Entry 3DTS (X-ray diffraction, 3.10 A resolution); this record covers chains L and H of the 3 polymer chains in the assembly.

== Chain L ==
Protein: Reaction center protein L chain
From: Rhodobacter sphaeroides
Reference sequence: P0C0Y8 (RCEL_RHOSH); residues 1-281 here correspond to UniProt positions 2-282 (UniProt number = residue number + 1)
Amino-acid sequence (281 residues; numbered 1 to 281; the number before each row is that of its first residue):
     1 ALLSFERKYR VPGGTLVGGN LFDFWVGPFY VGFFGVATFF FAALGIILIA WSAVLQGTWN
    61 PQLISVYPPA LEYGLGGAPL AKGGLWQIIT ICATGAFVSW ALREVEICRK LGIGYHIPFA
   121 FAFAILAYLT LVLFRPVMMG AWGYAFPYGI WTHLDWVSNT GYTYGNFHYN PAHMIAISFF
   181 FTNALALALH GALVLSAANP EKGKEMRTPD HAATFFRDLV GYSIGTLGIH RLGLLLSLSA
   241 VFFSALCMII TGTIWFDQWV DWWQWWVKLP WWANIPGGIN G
Construct notes: engineered mutation A212 (Glu213 in P0C0Y8), A213 (Asp214 in P0C0Y8)
Bound ions: bacteriochlorophyll a Mg near H173 (its only coordinating residue here); Fe ion: H190, H230 (shared with 3 residues of chain M)
Residues lining bound ligands:
  - bacteriochlorophyll a (BCL), molecule 1: F97, F121, A124, I125, A127, Y128, L131, W156, V157, S158, T160, G161, Y162, N166, F167, H168, H173, A176, I177, F180, F181, V241, S244, A245, C247, M248
  - bacteriochlorophyll a (BCL), molecule 2: Y128, L131, F146, I150, H153, L154, W156, V157
  - bacteriochlorophyll a (BCL), molecule 3: V157, Y162, H168, F181
  - bacteriochlorophyll a (BCL), molecule 4: H168, M174, I177, S178, F181, T182, L185
  - bacteriopheophytin a (BPH), molecule 1: T38, F41, A42, G45, I49, I89, C92, A93, A96, F97, W100, E104, I117, A120, F121, F123, A124, Y128, F146, Y148, G149, I150, H153, F180, S237, L238, V241
  - bacteriopheophytin a (BPH), molecule 2: F181, A184, L185, A188, L189, F216, L219, V220
  - ubiquinone-10 (U10), molecule 1: F29, V31, G35, F39, W100, R103
  - ubiquinone-10 (U10), molecule 2: P171, I175, S178, F179, T182, L189, H190, L193, V194, A213, F216, V220, Y222, S223, I224, G225, T226, I229, L232, L236, L246

== Chain H ==
Protein: Reaction center protein H chain
From: Rhodobacter sphaeroides
Reference sequence: P0C0Y7 (RCEH_RHOSH); residues 1-260 here = UniProt positions 1-260
Amino-acid sequence (260 residues; row label = number of the first residue in the row):
     1 MVGVTAFGNF DLASLAIYSF WIFLAGLIYY LQTENMREGY PLENEDGTPA ANQGPFPLPK
    61 PKTFILPHGR GTLTVPGPES EDRPIALART AVSEGFPHAP TGDPMKDGVG PASWVARRDL
   121 PELDGHGHNK IKPMKAAAGF HVSAGKNPIG LPVRGCDLEI AGKVVDIWVD IPEQMARFLE
   181 VELKDGSTRL LPMQMVKVQS NRVHVNALSS DLFAGIPTIK SPTEVTLLEE DKICGYVAGG
   241 LMYAAPKRKS VVAAMLAEYA
Disordered / not traced: 1-10, 251-260

== How chain L and chain H interact ==
Residue-residue contacts (58; chain L residue first):
  A1(L) - L42(H)
  A1(L) - E43(H)
  A1(L) - A50(H)
  L2(L) - L42(H)
  L2(L) - E43(H)  hydrogen bond (backbone-backbone)
  L3(L) - G39(H)
  L3(L) - Y40(H)  hydrophobic
  L3(L) - L42(H)  hydrophobic
  S4(L) - G39(H)  hydrogen bond (backbone-backbone)
  S4(L) - E43(H)
  S4(L) - E79(H)  hydrogen bond
  F5(L) - G39(H)
  F5(L) - E81(H)
  R7(L) - E45(H)
  R7(L) - L87(H)
  R7(L) - H98(H)
  K8(L) - E81(H)  salt bridge
  K8(L) - L87(H)
  K8(L) - V109(H)
  K8(L) - G110(H)  hydrogen bond (backbone-backbone)
  K8(L) - S113(H)
  K8(L) - W114(H)
  Y9(L) - G110(H)
  Y9(L) - S113(H)
  R10(L) - P97(H)
  R10(L) - H98(H)  hydrogen bond (backbone-backbone)
  V11(L) - P97(H)
  V11(L) - H98(H)
  V11(L) - G110(H)
  V11(L) - Y243(H)
  P12(L) - P97(H)  hydrophobic
  P12(L) - H98(H)
  P12(L) - M242(H)
  G13(L) - M242(H)
  D23(L) - P97(H)
  F24(L) - G95(H)
  F24(L) - F96(H)  hydrophobic
  W25(L) - G95(H)  hydrogen bond (backbone-backbone)
  W25(L) - F96(H)
  W25(L) - P97(H)  hydrophobic
  R109(L) - M242(H)
  K110(L) - P111(H)
  K110(L) - M242(H)
  L111(L) - P111(H)
  G112(L) - P111(H)
  A198(L) - F64(H)
  N199(L) - K62(H)  hydrogen bond
  G203(L) - I65(H)
  E205(L) - I65(H)
  E205(L) - P67(H)
  E205(L) - H68(H)
  M206(L) - I65(H)  hydrogen bond (backbone-backbone)
  M206(L) - P67(H)
  T208(L) - G125(H)
  D210(L) - D124(H)
  D210(L) - G125(H)  hydrogen bond (side chain-backbone)
  D210(L) - P172(H)
  T226(L) - E173(H)  hydrogen bond
Other interface residues (no listed pair), chain L (31 interface residues in all): G14, K204, G225, L227
Other interface residues (no listed pair), chain H (40 interface residues in all): P41, L66, R83, I85, A88, R89, A99, P100, V115, A238, L241

== Overview ==
31 residues of chain L face 40 of chain H across their interface, with 10 hydrogen bonds and 1 salt bridge.
Polar contacts include K8(L)-E81(H), S4(L)-E79(H) and N199(L)-K62(H). Ligands of chain L: 4 copies of
bacteriochlorophyll a, ubiquinone-10 and bacteriopheophytin a.
Chain L is Reaction center protein L chain and chain H is Reaction center protein H chain, both from
Rhodobacter sphaeroides; the structure, E(L212)A, D(L213)A, R(M233)L triple mutant structure of photosynthetic
reaction center from Rhodobacter sphaeroides, was determined by X-ray diffraction.
